4DU1 - chains A and T of the 3 polymer chains in the assembly; structure by X-ray diffraction, 2.15 A resolution.

[Chain A]
Molecule: DNA polymerase
Source organism: Enterobacteria phage RB69
Notes: EC 2.7.7.7
UniProt: Q38087 (DPOL_BPR69); residue numbers follow UniProt; this construct covers 1-903
Sequence (903 residues; row label = number of the first residue in the row):
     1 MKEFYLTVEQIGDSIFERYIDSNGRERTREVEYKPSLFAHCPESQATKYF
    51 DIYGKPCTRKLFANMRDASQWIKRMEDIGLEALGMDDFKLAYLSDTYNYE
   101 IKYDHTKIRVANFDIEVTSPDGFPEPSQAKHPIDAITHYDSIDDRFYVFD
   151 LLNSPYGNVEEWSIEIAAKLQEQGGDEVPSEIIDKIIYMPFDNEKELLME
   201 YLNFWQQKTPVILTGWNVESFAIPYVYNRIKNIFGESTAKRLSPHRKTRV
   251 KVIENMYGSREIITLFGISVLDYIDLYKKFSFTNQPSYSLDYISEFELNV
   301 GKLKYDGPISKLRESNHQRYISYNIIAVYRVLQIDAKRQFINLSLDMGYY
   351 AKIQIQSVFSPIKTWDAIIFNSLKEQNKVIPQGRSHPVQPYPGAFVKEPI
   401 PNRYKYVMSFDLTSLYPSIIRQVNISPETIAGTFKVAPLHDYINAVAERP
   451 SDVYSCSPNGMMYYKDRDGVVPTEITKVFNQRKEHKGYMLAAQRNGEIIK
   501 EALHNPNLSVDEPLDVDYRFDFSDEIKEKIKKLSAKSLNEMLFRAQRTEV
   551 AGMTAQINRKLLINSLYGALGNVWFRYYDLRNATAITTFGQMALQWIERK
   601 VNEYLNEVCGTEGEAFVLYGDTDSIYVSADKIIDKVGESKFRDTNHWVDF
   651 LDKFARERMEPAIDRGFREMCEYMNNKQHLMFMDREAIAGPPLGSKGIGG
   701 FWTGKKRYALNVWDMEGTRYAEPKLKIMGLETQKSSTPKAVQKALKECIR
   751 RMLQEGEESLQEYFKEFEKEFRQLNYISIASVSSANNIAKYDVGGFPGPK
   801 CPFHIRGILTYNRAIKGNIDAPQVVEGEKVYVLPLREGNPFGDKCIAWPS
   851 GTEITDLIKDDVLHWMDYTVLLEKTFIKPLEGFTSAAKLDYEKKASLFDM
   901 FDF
Unresolved in the structure: 902-903
Construct notes: conflict Ala-222 (Asp in Q38087), Ala-327 (Asp in Q38087)
Metal / ion sites: Ca2+ site 1 near Glu-116 (its only coordinating residue here); Ca2+ site 2: Asp-411, Leu-412, Asp-623 (together with 2'-deoxyadenosine 5'-triphosphate); Ca2+ site 3 near Asp-411 (its only coordinating residue here); Ca2+ site 4: Asn-505, Asn-507, Lys-531; Ca2+ site 5: Asp-623, Ser-624 (together with 2'-deoxyadenosine 5'-triphosphate); Ca2+ site 6: Glu-660, Asp-684; Ca2+ site 7: Leu-857, Asp-860, Asp-861
Ligand contacts: 2'-deoxyadenosine 5'-triphosphate (DTP): Asp-411, Leu-412, Thr-413, Ser-414, Leu-415, Tyr-416, Pro-417, Arg-482, Lys-486, Lys-560, Leu-561, Asn-564, Tyr-567, Thr-622, Asp-623
Curated features (UniProtKB/Swiss-Prot):
  - region: Thr-248 to Thr-264 (Beta hairpin), Lys-705 to Tyr-708 (Binding of DNA in B-conformation), Leu-897 to Phe-903 (Interaction with the polymerase clamp)
  - binding site (Mg(2+)): Asp-114, Glu-116, Asp-411, Leu-412, Asp-623
  - binding site (substrate): Ser-414 to Tyr-416, Arg-482, Lys-560
  - site: Asp-621 (Optimization of metal coordination by the polymerase active site), Lys-706 (Optimization of metal coordination by the polymerase active site), Asp-714 (Essential for viral replication)
  - mutagenesis: Leu-415 (L415A/G: Decreases base selectivity by several hundred fold; L415G/F: Increased misinsertion, increased mismatch extension and inefficient proofreading; L415M: No effect on base selectivity), Leu-561 (L561A: No effect on the ability to recognize damaged DNA. Increase in probability of nucleotide incorporation), Ser-565 (S565G: Increased incorporation efficiency of correct dNMPs; when associated with A-567), Tyr-567 (Y567A: Inserts both dCMP and dAMP opposite 8-oxoG rapidly and with equal efficiency. 100-fold increase of dAMP and dGMP when situated opposite guanidinohydantoin ...), Asp-621 (D621A: Drastic decrease in the efficiency of incorporation of dGMP), Lys-706 (K706A: Almost complete loss of polymerase activity), Asp-714 (D714A: Complete loss of viral replication)
From the paper describing this entry:
  - binding site for DNA template (chain T): Tyr-567
  - binding site for DNA primer: Thr-622, Lys-706
  - contacts within the chain: Asp-621/Lys-706
  - Ca2+ coordination through a water molecule: Asp-621
  - Ca2+ coordination: Asp-623
  - catalytic residues: Asp-623
  - Ca2+ coordination: Asp-411 (proposed by the authors, not directly observed)
  - mutagenesis - D621A (103 fold): decreased catalytic activity on dGMP opposite dC (citing earlier work)
  - mutagenesis - Y567A: unchanged catalytic activity on incorporation of dAMP opposite dT
  - mutagenesis - Y567A: unchanged catalytic activity on 2'-deoxyadenosine 5'-triphosphate
  - mutagenesis - K706A: abolished catalytic activity (citing earlier work)

[Chain T]
Molecule: DNA template
Sequence (18 nucleotides; numbered 1 to 18; the number before each row is that of its first residue):
     1 TCGTATAAGCAGTCCGCG

[Chain A / chain T interface]
Pairs across the interface (52):
  Glu-219(A) with DC2(T), hydrogen bond to the base
  Ile-253(A) with DC2(T), sugar contact
  Glu-254(A) with DC2(T), sugar contact
  Asn-255(A) with DC2(T), phosphate contact
  Arg-260(A) with DC2(T), salt bridge to the phosphate
  Ile-262(A) with DC2(T), base contact
  Asp-275(A) with DG3(T), base contact
  Lys-279(A) with DT4(T), base contact
  Phe-359(A) with DG3(T), base contact
  Ser-360(A) with DG3(T), phosphate contact; DT4(T), hydrogen bond to the phosphate
  Pro-361(A) with DG3(T), phosphate contact; DT4(T), sugar contact
  Ile-362(A) with DT4(T), hydrogen bond to the phosphate
  Tyr-391(A) with DA5(T), phosphate contact; DT6(T), sugar contact
  Pro-392(A) with DT6(T), phosphate contact; DA7(T), phosphate contact
  Gly-393(A) with DT6(T), hydrogen bond to the phosphate; DA7(T), hydrogen bond to the phosphate
  Ala-394(A) with DA7(T), sugar contact
  Val-396(A) with DA7(T), phosphate contact; DA8(T), phosphate contact
  Leu-561(A) with DT4(T), base contact
  Asn-564(A) with DT4(T), base contact
  Ser-565(A) with DT4(T), hydrogen bond to the base
  Tyr-567(A) with DA5(T), sugar contact
  Gly-568(A) with DT4(T), base contact; DA5(T), sugar contact
  Ala-569(A) with DT4(T), sugar contact
  Gly-571(A) with DA5(T), sugar contact
  Asn-572(A) with DT4(T), hydrogen bond to the phosphate; DA5(T), hydrogen bond to the phosphate
  Lys-705(A) with DA8(T), salt bridge to the phosphate; DG9(T), sugar contact
  Lys-706(A) with DA7(T), base contact; DA8(T), sugar contact
  Arg-707(A) with DG9(T), phosphate contact; DC10(T), salt bridge to the phosphate
  Glu-731(A) with DC10(T), sugar contact
  Ser-784(A) with DT1(T), hydrogen bond to the base
  Asn-786(A) with DT1(T), hydrogen bond to the base
  Pro-799(A) with DC14(T), phosphate contact
  Lys-800(A) with DG12(T), base contact; DT13(T), hydrogen bond to the base; DC14(T), hydrogen bond to the phosphate
  Cys-801(A) with DT13(T), sugar contact
  Phe-803(A) with DG12(T), sugar contact
  Gly-827(A) with DT1(T), base contact
  Lys-844(A) with DT13(T), salt bridge to the phosphate
  Lys-874(A) with DG12(T), salt bridge to the phosphate
  Lys-878(A) with DA11(T), salt bridge to the phosphate
Interface residues without a listed pair, chain A (47 interface residues in all): Gln-356, Lys-363, Pro-390, Glu-398, Thr-703, Lys-734, Gly-798, Arg-806

[Overview]
The interface between chain A and chain T involves 47 residues on one side and 14 on the other; the contacts
include 12 hydrogen bonds and 6 salt bridges. Polar pairs include Glu-219(A)/DC2(T), Ser-565(A)/DT4(T) and
Ser-784(A)/DT1(T). From the paper: the catalytic residue Asp-623(A); D621A of chain A reduces catalytic
activity on dGMP opposite dC; 3 substitutions were tested in all.
Here chain A is DNA polymerase (Enterobacteria phage RB69) and chain T is DNA template. Entry 4DU1 (RB69 DNA
Polymerase Ternary Complex with dATP Opposite dT) was determined by X-ray diffraction together with 4DU3, 4DU4
and 4E3S from the same study.
